3ZJK - chain A; structure by X-ray diffraction, 2.20 A resolution.

Chain A:
Protein: Beta glycosidase
From: Thermus thermophilus
Notes: EC 3.2.1.21
UniProt: Q9RA61 (Q9RA61_THETH); numbering as in UniProt (aligned over 1-431)
Amino-acid sequence (431 residues; numbered 1 to 431; the number before each row is that of its first residue):
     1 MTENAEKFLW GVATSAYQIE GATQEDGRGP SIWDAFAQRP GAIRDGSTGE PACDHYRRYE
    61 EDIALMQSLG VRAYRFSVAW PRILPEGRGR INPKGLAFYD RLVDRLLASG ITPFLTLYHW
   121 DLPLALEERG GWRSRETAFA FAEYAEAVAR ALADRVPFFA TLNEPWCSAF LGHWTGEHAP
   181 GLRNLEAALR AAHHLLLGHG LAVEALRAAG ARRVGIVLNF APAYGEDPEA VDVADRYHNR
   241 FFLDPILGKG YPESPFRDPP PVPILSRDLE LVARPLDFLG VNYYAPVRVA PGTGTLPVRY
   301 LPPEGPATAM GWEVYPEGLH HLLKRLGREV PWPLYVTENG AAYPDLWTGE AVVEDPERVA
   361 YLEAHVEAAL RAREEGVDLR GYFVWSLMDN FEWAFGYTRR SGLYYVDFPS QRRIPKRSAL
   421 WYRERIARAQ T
Not modelled in the structure: 1-5, 430-431
Differences from the reference sequence: engineered mutation Ser-401 (Phe in Q9RA61)
What the authors report for this chain:
  - catalytic residues: Glu-164, Glu-338 (citing earlier work)
  - conformationally variable residues: Met-310, Trp-385
  - contacts within the chain: Arg-207/Asp-277 (salt bridge), Glu-164/Asn-282 (hydrogen bond)
  - mutagenesis - R75A, W120C, N163A, Y284F, N390I, F401S: decreased catalytic activity

In short:
From the paper: catalytic residues Glu-164 and Glu-338; R75A, W120C and N163A, among others, reduce catalytic
activity; 6 substitutions were tested in all.
Chain A is Beta glycosidase (Thermus thermophilus); the structure, crystal structure of Ttb-gly F401S mutant,
was determined by X-ray diffraction together with 4BCE from the same study.
